Entry 2W3N (X-ray diffraction, 2.05 A resolution); this record covers chains B and C.

Chain B (and C):
Molecule: Carbonic anhydrase 2
Source organism: Cryptococcus neoformans
Notes: EC 4.2.1.1; chain C of this document is another copy of the same molecule, construct and numbering; everything in this record applies to it too
UniProtKB: Q3I4V7 (Q3I4V7_CRYNV); residue numbers follow UniProt; this construct covers 1-239
Sequence (239 residues; each row starts with the number of its first residue):
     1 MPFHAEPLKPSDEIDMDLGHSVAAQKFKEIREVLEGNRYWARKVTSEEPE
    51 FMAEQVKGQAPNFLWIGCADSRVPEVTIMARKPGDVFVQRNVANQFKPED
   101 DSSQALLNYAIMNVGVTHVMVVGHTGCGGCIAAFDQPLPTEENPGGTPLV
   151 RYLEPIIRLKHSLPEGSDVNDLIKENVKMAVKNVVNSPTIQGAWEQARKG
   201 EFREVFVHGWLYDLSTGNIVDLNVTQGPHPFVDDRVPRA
Unresolved in the structure: 1-2, 10-12, 141-143, 234-239 (chain C: 1-3, 140-142, 232-239)
Metal / ion sites: Zn2+: Cys-68, His-124, Cys-127 (together with acetate ion)

Chain B / chain C interface:
Residue-residue contacts - 169 pairs, chain B then chain C:
  Phe-3(B) / Arg-72(C)  hydrogen bond (backbone-side chain)
  Phe-3(B) / Gly-126(C)  hydrogen bond (backbone-backbone)
  Phe-3(B) / Ile-131(C)  hydrophobic
  His-4(B) / Gly-126(C)
  Ala-5(B) / Thr-125(C)
  Ala-5(B) / Gly-126(C)
  Glu-6(B) / Asn-170(C)
  Pro-7(B) / Asn-170(C)
  Pro-7(B) / Ser-215(C)
  Leu-8(B) / Thr-125(C)
  Leu-8(B) / Asn-170(C)
  Leu-8(B) / Leu-211(C)  hydrophobic
  Leu-8(B) / Asp-213(C)
  Leu-8(B) / Val-220(C)  hydrophobic
  Lys-9(B) / Lys-174(C)
  Asp-15(B) / Val-220(C)
  Met-16(B) / Asp-213(C)
  Met-16(B) / Thr-216(C)
  Met-16(B) / Asn-218(C)
  His-20(B) / Asn-223(C)
  Ser-21(B) / Asp-221(C)  hydrogen bond
  Ser-21(B) / Asn-223(C)
  Val-22(B) / Asn-223(C)
  Ala-23(B) / His-208(C)
  Ala-23(B) / Thr-225(C)
  Phe-27(B) / His-118(C)
  Phe-27(B) / Phe-206(C)  hydrophobic
  Glu-29(B) / Phe-63(C)
  Glu-29(B) / His-118(C)
  Ile-30(B) / Phe-63(C)  hydrophobic
  Ile-30(B) / His-118(C)
  Glu-32(B) / Arg-81(C)
  Val-33(B) / Phe-63(C)  hydrophobic
  Val-33(B) / Met-79(C)
  Val-33(B) / Arg-81(C)
  Val-33(B) / Trp-210(C)  hydrophobic
  Leu-34(B) / Trp-210(C)  hydrophobic
  Leu-34(B) / Ile-219(C)  hydrophobic
  Gly-36(B) / Ala-80(C)
  Gly-36(B) / Arg-81(C)
  Asn-37(B) / Ile-78(C)
  Asn-37(B) / Gly-217(C)
  Asn-37(B) / Asn-218(C)
  Asn-37(B) / Ile-219(C)
  Arg-38(B) / Asn-218(C)
  Arg-38(B) / Ile-219(C)  hydrogen bond (side chain-backbone)
  Trp-40(B) / Thr-77(C)
  Trp-40(B) / Ile-78(C)  hydrophobic
  Trp-40(B) / Tyr-212(C)
  Trp-40(B) / Gly-217(C)
  Ala-41(B) / Thr-216(C)
  Ala-41(B) / Gly-217(C)
  Ala-41(B) / Asn-218(C)
  Met-52(B) / Leu-214(C)
  Met-52(B) / Ser-215(C)
  Met-52(B) / Thr-216(C)
  Met-52(B) / Gly-217(C)
  Gln-55(B) / Arg-72(C)  hydrogen bond (backbone-side chain)
  Gln-55(B) / Tyr-212(C)
  Gln-55(B) / Leu-214(C)  hydrogen bond (side chain-backbone)
  Val-56(B) / Leu-214(C)
  Val-56(B) / Ser-215(C)
  Gly-58(B) / Arg-72(C)  hydrogen bond (backbone-side chain)
  Gln-59(B) / Asp-70(C)  hydrogen bond
  Gln-59(B) / Ser-71(C)  hydrogen bond (side chain-backbone)
  Gln-59(B) / Arg-72(C)
  Pro-61(B) / Ser-71(C)
  Phe-63(B) / Glu-29(C)
  Phe-63(B) / Val-33(C)  hydrophobic
  Ala-69(B) / Phe-87(C)
  Ala-69(B) / Val-88(C)  hydrogen bond (backbone-backbone)
  Ala-69(B) / Leu-106(C)  hydrophobic
  Asp-70(B) / Gln-59(C)  hydrogen bond
  Asp-70(B) / Phe-87(C)
  Ser-71(B) / Gln-59(C)  hydrogen bond
  Ser-71(B) / Pro-61(C)
  Ser-71(B) / Pro-83(C)
  Ser-71(B) / Gly-84(C)  hydrogen bond (backbone-backbone)
  Ser-71(B) / Val-86(C)
  Ser-71(B) / Phe-87(C)
  Arg-72(B) / Gln-55(C)  hydrogen bond (side chain-backbone)
  Arg-72(B) / Gly-58(C)
  Arg-72(B) / Gln-59(C)
  Arg-72(B) / Pro-83(C)
  Arg-72(B) / Gly-84(C)
  Pro-74(B) / Glu-75(C)
  Pro-74(B) / Val-76(C)  hydrophobic
  Pro-74(B) / Pro-83(C)  hydrophobic
  Glu-75(B) / Pro-74(C)
  Glu-75(B) / Arg-90(C)  salt bridge
  Val-76(B) / Pro-74(C)  hydrophobic
  Val-76(B) / Thr-77(C)
  Thr-77(B) / Trp-40(C)
  Thr-77(B) / Val-76(C)
  Ile-78(B) / Asn-37(C)
  Ile-78(B) / Trp-40(C)  hydrophobic
  Met-79(B) / Val-33(C)
  Ala-80(B) / Gly-36(C)
  Arg-81(B) / Glu-32(C)  salt bridge
  Pro-83(B) / Ser-71(C)
  Pro-83(B) / Arg-72(C)
  Pro-83(B) / Pro-74(C)  hydrophobic
  Pro-83(B) / Thr-77(C)
  Gly-84(B) / Ser-71(C)  hydrogen bond (backbone-backbone)
  Gly-84(B) / Arg-72(C)
  Val-86(B) / Ser-71(C)
  Phe-87(B) / Ala-69(C)
  Phe-87(B) / Asp-70(C)
  Phe-87(B) / Ser-71(C)
  Val-88(B) / Ala-69(C)  hydrogen bond (backbone-backbone)
  Val-88(B) / Arg-90(C)
  Gln-89(B) / Arg-90(C)
  Arg-90(B) / Glu-75(C)  salt bridge
  Arg-90(B) / Val-88(C)
  Arg-90(B) / Gln-89(C)
  Arg-90(B) / Arg-90(C)  hydrogen bond (backbone-backbone)
  Asn-91(B) / Leu-106(C)
  Val-92(B) / Leu-106(C)  hydrophobic
  Asp-101(B) / Arg-151(C)  salt bridge
  Ser-102(B) / Tyr-152(C)
  Ala-105(B) / Pro-148(C)
  Ala-105(B) / Leu-149(C)  hydrophobic
  Leu-106(B) / Ala-69(C)  hydrophobic
  Leu-106(B) / Asn-91(C)
  Leu-106(B) / Val-92(C)  hydrophobic
  Tyr-109(B) / Gly-128(C)
  His-118(B) / Phe-27(C)
  His-118(B) / Ile-30(C)
  Gly-128(B) / Tyr-109(C)
  Pro-148(B) / Asp-101(C)
  Pro-148(B) / Ala-105(C)
  Leu-149(B) / Ala-105(C)
  Arg-151(B) / Asp-101(C)  salt bridge
  Tyr-152(B) / Ser-102(C)
  Phe-206(B) / Phe-27(C)  hydrophobic
  His-208(B) / Ala-23(C)
  His-208(B) / Ile-30(C)
  Trp-210(B) / Val-33(C)  hydrophobic
  Tyr-212(B) / Trp-40(C)
  Tyr-212(B) / Gln-55(C)
  Leu-214(B) / Met-52(C)
  Leu-214(B) / Gln-55(C)  hydrogen bond (backbone-side chain)
  Leu-214(B) / Val-56(C)
  Ser-215(B) / Met-52(C)
  Ser-215(B) / Val-56(C)
  Thr-216(B) / Ala-41(C)
  Thr-216(B) / Met-52(C)
  Gly-217(B) / Asn-37(C)
  Gly-217(B) / Trp-40(C)
  Gly-217(B) / Ala-41(C)
  Gly-217(B) / Met-52(C)
  Asn-218(B) / Asp-17(C)
  Asn-218(B) / Asn-37(C)
  Asn-218(B) / Arg-38(C)
  Asn-218(B) / Ala-41(C)
  Ile-219(B) / Leu-34(C)  hydrophobic
  Ile-219(B) / Asn-37(C)
  Ile-219(B) / Arg-38(C)  hydrogen bond (backbone-side chain)
  Val-220(B) / His-20(C)
  Asp-221(B) / His-20(C)  hydrogen bond (backbone-side chain)
  Asp-221(B) / Ser-21(C)  hydrogen bond
  Asp-221(B) / Ala-23(C)
  Asn-223(B) / His-20(C)
  Asn-223(B) / Ser-21(C)
  Asn-223(B) / Val-22(C)
  Phe-231(B) / Val-22(C)  hydrophobic
  Phe-231(B) / Lys-26(C)
  Phe-231(B) / Phe-27(C)  hydrophobic
  Val-232(B) / Val-22(C)
Interface residues without a listed pair, chain B (82 interface residues in all): Thr-45, Asp-85, Thr-225, Asp-233
Interface residues without a listed pair, chain C (81 interface residues in all): Gln-25, Thr-45, Asp-85, Met-120

Overview:
The interface between chain B and chain C involves 82 residues on one side and 81 on the other, with 21
hydrogen bonds and 5 salt bridges. Polar pairs include Glu-75(B)/Arg-90(C), Arg-81(B)/Glu-32(C) and
Asp-101(B)/Arg-151(C). Cys-68(B), His-124(B) and Cys-127(B) form the Zn2+ site.
Chain B and chain C are both Carbonic anhydrase 2 (Cryptococcus neoformans); the structure, Structure and
inhibition of the CO2-sensing carbonic anhydrase Can2 from the pathogenic fungus Cryptococcus neoformans, was
determined by X-ray diffraction, deposited together with 2W3Q.
